5A82 - chain A; structure by X-ray diffraction, 1.86 A resolution.

# Chain A
Name: Atpase family aaa domain-containing protein 2
Source organism: Homo sapiens
Notes: EC 3.6.1.3; fragment: bromodomain, residues 981-1108
UniProtKB: Q14CR1 (ATAD2_HUMAN); residue numbers follow UniProt; this construct covers 981-1108
Sequence (130 residues; row label = number of the first residue in the row):
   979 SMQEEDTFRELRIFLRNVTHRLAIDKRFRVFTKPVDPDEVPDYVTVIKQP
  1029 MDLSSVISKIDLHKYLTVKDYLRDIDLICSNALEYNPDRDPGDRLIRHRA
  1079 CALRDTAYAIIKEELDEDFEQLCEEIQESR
Construct notes: expression tag (979-980)
Small-molecule neighbours: YEJ (8-[[(3R,4R)-3-[[1,1-bis(oxidanylidene)thian-4-yl]methoxy]piperidin-4-yl]amino]-3-methyl-1H-1,7-naphthyridin-2-one): R1007, V1008, V1013, E1017, V1018, Y1021, A1060, Y1063, N1064, D1068, G1070, D1071, L1073, I1074, R1077

# Summary
Chain A binds compound YEJ.
Chain A is Atpase family aaa domain-containing protein 2 (Homo sapiens); the structure, Crystal structure of
human ATAD2 bromodomain in complex with 4-(3R,4R)
-4-(3-methyl-2-oxo-1,2-dihydro-1,7-naphthyridin-8-yl)aminopiperidin-3- yloxymethyl)-1-thiane-1,1-dione, was
determined by X-ray diffraction (same publication as 5A81, 5A83 and 5A85).
